3RLM - chains C and F of the 6 polymer chains in the assembly; structure by X-ray diffraction, 2.13 A resolution.

== Chain C ==
Protein: Methylamine dehydrogenase light chain
From: Paracoccus denitrificans
Notes: EC 1.4.99.3
UniProtKB: A1BBA0 (A1BBA0_PARDP); residues 1-131 here correspond to UniProt positions 58-188 (UniProt number = residue number + 57)
Sequence (137 residues; each row starts with the number of its first residue):
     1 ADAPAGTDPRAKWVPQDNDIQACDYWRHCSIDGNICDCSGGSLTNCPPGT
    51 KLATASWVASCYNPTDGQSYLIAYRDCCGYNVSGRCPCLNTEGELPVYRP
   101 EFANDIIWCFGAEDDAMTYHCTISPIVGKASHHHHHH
Unresolved in the structure: 1-6
Construct notes: expression tag (132-137)
Modified positions: Trp-57 (7-hydroxy-l-tryptophan; 0AF)
Cystine bridges: Cys-23/Cys-88, Cys-29/Cys-61, Cys-36/Cys-121, Cys-38/Cys-86, Cys-46/Cys-77, Cys-78/Cys-109

== Chain F ==
Protein: Methylamine dehydrogenase heavy chain
From: Paracoccus denitrificans
Notes: EC 1.4.99.3
UniProtKB: A1BB97 (A1BB97_PARDP); residues 1-386 here correspond to UniProt positions 32-417 (UniProt number = residue number + 31)
Sequence (386 residues; each row starts with the number of its first residue):
     1 QDAPEAETQAQETQGQAAARAAAADLAAGQDDEPRILEAPAPDARRVYVN
    51 DPAHFAAVTQQFVIDGEAGRVIGMIDGGFLPNPVVADDGSFIAHASTVFS
   101 RIARGERTDYVEVFDPVTLLPTADIELPDAPRFLVGTYPWMTSLTPDGKT
   151 LLFYQFSPAPAVGVVDLEGKAFKRMLDVPDCYHIFPTAPDTFFMHCRDGS
   201 LAKVAFGTEGTPEITHTEVFHPEDEFLINHPAYSQKAGRLVWPTYTGKIH
   251 QIDLSSGDAKFLPAVEALTEAERADGWRPGGWQQVAYHRALDRIYLLVDQ
   301 RDEWRHKTASRFVVVLDAKTGERLAKFEMGHEIDSINVSQDEKPLLYALS
   351 TGDKTLYIHDAESGEELRSVNQLGHGPQVITTADMG
Unresolved in the structure: 1-10
Cystine bridges: Cys-181/Cys-196

== How chain C and chain F interact ==
Residue-residue contacts (69):
  Asp-17(C) / Ala-19(F)
  Asp-17(C) / Ala-23(F)
  Asn-18(C) / Gly-15(F)
  Asn-18(C) / Gln-16(F)
  Asn-18(C) / Ala-19(F)
  Asp-19(C) / Gly-15(F)
  Asp-19(C) / Gln-16(F)
  Asp-19(C) / Ala-19(F)
  Ile-20(C) / Gly-15(F)  hydrogen bond (backbone-backbone)
  Ile-20(C) / Ala-18(F)  hydrophobic
  Ile-20(C) / Ala-19(F)  hydrophobic
  Gln-21(C) / Gln-14(F)
  Gln-21(C) / Gly-15(F)
  Gln-21(C) / Arg-70(F)
  Arg-27(C) / Ala-22(F)
  Asp-37(C) / Arg-70(F)  salt bridge
  Cys-38(C) / Val-71(F)
  Ser-39(C) / Val-71(F)
  Ser-39(C) / Gly-73(F)
  Ser-39(C) / Met-74(F)
  Gly-40(C) / Leu-37(F)
  Gly-40(C) / Val-71(F)  hydrogen bond (backbone-backbone)
  Gly-40(C) / Ile-72(F)
  Gly-41(C) / Leu-37(F)
  Gly-41(C) / Arg-70(F)  hydrogen bond (backbone-side chain)
  Leu-43(C) / Ala-22(F)  hydrophobic
  Thr-44(C) / Pro-34(F)
  Asn-45(C) / Asp-32(F)
  Asn-45(C) / Glu-33(F)
  Asn-45(C) / Pro-34(F)
  Asn-45(C) / Arg-35(F)  hydrogen bond (side chain-backbone)
  Asn-45(C) / Leu-37(F)
  Cys-46(C) / Arg-35(F)  hydrogen bond (backbone-backbone)
  Cys-46(C) / Ile-36(F)  hydrophobic
  Cys-46(C) / Leu-37(F)  hydrogen bond (backbone-backbone)
  Pro-47(C) / Ile-36(F)
  Pro-48(C) / Ile-36(F)  hydrophobic
  Pro-48(C) / Leu-37(F)
  Pro-48(C) / Glu-38(F)
  Pro-48(C) / Ala-39(F)
  Pro-48(C) / Ile-72(F)
  Pro-48(C) / Val-117(F)
  Pro-48(C) / Thr-118(F)
  Gly-49(C) / Thr-118(F)  hydrogen bond (backbone-backbone)
  Thr-50(C) / Ile-36(F)
  Lys-51(C) / Ile-36(F)
  Lys-51(C) / Leu-120(F)
  Leu-52(C) / Pro-34(F)
  Leu-52(C) / Ile-36(F)
  Asn-63(C) / Leu-26(F)
  Asp-66(C) / Leu-26(F)
  Tyr-70(C) / Leu-26(F)
  Tyr-80(C) / Met-74(F)  hydrogen bond (side chain-backbone)
  Tyr-80(C) / Asp-76(F)
  Asn-81(C) / Val-58(F)
  Asn-81(C) / Asp-76(F)  hydrogen bond (backbone-side chain)
  Val-82(C) / Gln-60(F)  hydrogen bond (backbone-side chain)
  Ser-83(C) / Gln-60(F)
  Ser-83(C) / Met-74(F)
  Gly-84(C) / Gln-372(F)
  Arg-85(C) / Val-71(F)
  Arg-85(C) / Val-370(F)
  Arg-85(C) / Asn-371(F)  hydrogen bond (side chain-backbone)
  Arg-85(C) / Gln-372(F)
  Cys-86(C) / Gln-372(F)  hydrogen bond (backbone-side chain)
  Pro-87(C) / Gln-372(F)
  His-120(C) / Met-74(F)
  Ile-123(C) / Pro-34(F)  hydrophobic
  Ile-126(C) / Leu-26(F)  hydrophobic
Also at the interface, not in a pair above, chain C (39 interface residues in all): Tyr-25, Trp-26, Ser-42, Gly-79
Also at the interface, not in a pair above, chain F (34 interface residues in all): Phe-62, Ile-75, Leu-119, Leu-373

== Summary ==
39 residues of chain C and 34 residues of chain F are in contact; the contacts include 12 hydrogen bonds and 1
salt bridge. Among the polar pairs are Asp-37(C)/Arg-70(F), Gly-41(C)/Arg-70(F) and Asn-45(C)/Arg-35(F).
Here chain C is Methylamine dehydrogenase light chain and chain F is Methylamine dehydrogenase heavy chain,
both from Paracoccus denitrificans. Entry 3RLM (Structure of the W199F MauG/pre-Methylamine Dehydrogenase
complex after treatment with hydrogen peroxide) was determined by X-ray diffraction, deposited together with
3RMZ and 3RN0.
